3QVG - chains A and B of the 4 polymer chains in the assembly; structure by X-ray diffraction, 2.26 A resolution.

== Chain A ==
Name: DNA ligase 3
From: Homo sapiens
Notes: EC 6.5.1.1
UniProt: P49916 (DNLI3_HUMAN); residues 837-921 here correspond to UniProt positions 924-1008 (UniProt number = residue number + 87)
Sequence (89 residues; each row starts with the number of its first residue):
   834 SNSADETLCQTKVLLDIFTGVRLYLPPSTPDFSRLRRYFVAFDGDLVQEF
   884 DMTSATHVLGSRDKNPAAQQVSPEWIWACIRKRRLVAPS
Unresolved in the structure: 834-840
Differences from the reference sequence: expression tag (834-836, 922)

== Chain B ==
Name: DNA repair protein XRCC1
From: Mus musculus
UniProt: Q60596 (XRCC1_MOUSE); residues 531-631 here = UniProt positions 531-631
Sequence (106 residues; each row starts with the number of its first residue):
   526 MQEPPDLPVPELPDFFEGKHFFLYGEFPGDERRRLIRYVTAFNGELEDRM
   576 NERVQFVITAQEWDPNFEEALMENPSLAFVRPRWIYSCNEKQKLLPHQLY
   626 GVVPQA
Unresolved in the structure: 526-527
Differences from the reference sequence: expression tag (526-530); engineered mutation V534 (Ile in Q60596), R574 (Tyr in Q60596)

== How chain A and chain B interact ==
Residue-residue contacts (38; chain A residue first):
  K845(A) - Q617(B)
  L847(A) - L537(B)  hydrophobic
  L847(A) - R562(B)
  L847(A) - A566(B)  hydrophobic
  L848(A) - P535(B)  hydrophobic
  L848(A) - R562(B)  hydrogen bond (backbone-side chain)
  D849(A) - R562(B)  salt bridge
  R869(A) - E570(B)  salt bridge
  R870(A) - L537(B)  hydrogen bond (side chain-backbone)
  R870(A) - P538(B)  hydrogen bond (side chain-backbone)
  R870(A) - D539(B)
  R870(A) - T565(B)
  R870(A) - A566(B)  hydrogen bond (side chain-backbone)
  R870(A) - F567(B)
  R870(A) - N568(B)
  Y871(A) - V534(B)  hydrophobic
  Y871(A) - P535(B)  hydrogen bond (side chain-backbone)
  Y871(A) - E536(B)  hydrogen bond
  Y871(A) - L537(B)  hydrogen bond (side chain-backbone)
  V873(A) - R562(B)
  V873(A) - T565(B)
  A874(A) - L537(B)  hydrophobic
  A874(A) - R562(B)  hydrogen bond (backbone-side chain)
  A874(A) - A566(B)  hydrophobic
  F875(A) - R562(B)
  D876(A) - R558(B)  salt bridge
  D876(A) - R562(B)  salt bridge
  D878(A) - R558(B)  salt bridge
  I913(A) - V534(B)  hydrophobic
  R914(A) - P530(B)
  R914(A) - D531(B)
  R914(A) - L532(B)  hydrogen bond (backbone-backbone)
  R914(A) - V534(B)
  K915(A) - P529(B)  hydrogen bond (side chain-backbone)
  K915(A) - D531(B)  salt bridge
  R916(A) - L532(B)
  R916(A) - P533(B)  hydrogen bond (side chain-backbone)
  R917(A) - P529(B)
Also at the interface, not in a pair above, chain A (19 interface residues in all): G877, W910
Also at the interface, not in a pair above, chain B (21 interface residues in all): I561, Y563
From the paper, about this interface:
  - specific contacts: K915(A)-D531(B) (salt bridge)
  - interface residues, chain B: V534(B), P535(B)

== In short ==
Chain A and chain B form an interface of 19 and 21 residues respectively, with 11 hydrogen bonds and 6 salt
bridges. Polar pairs include D849(A)-R562(B), R869(A)-E570(B) and D876(A)-R558(B). The paper describes a salt
bridge between K915(A) and D531(B). From the paper: interface residues V534(B) and P535(B).
Chain A is DNA ligase 3 (Homo sapiens) and chain B is DNA repair protein XRCC1 (Mus musculus); the structure,
XRCC1 bound to DNA ligase, was determined by X-ray diffraction, deposited together with 3PC6, 3PC7 and 3PC8.
